9EXF - chains A and G of the 3 polymer chains in the assembly; structure by X-ray diffraction, 1.95 A resolution.

== Chain A ==
Protein: Clathrin heavy chain
From: Saccharomyces cerevisiae S288C
Reference sequence: P22137 (CLH_YEAST); residue numbers follow UniProt; this construct covers 1-369
Chain sequence (373 residues; row label = number of the first residue in the row; numbers below 1 keep their minus sign (Gly-3 is residue -3)):
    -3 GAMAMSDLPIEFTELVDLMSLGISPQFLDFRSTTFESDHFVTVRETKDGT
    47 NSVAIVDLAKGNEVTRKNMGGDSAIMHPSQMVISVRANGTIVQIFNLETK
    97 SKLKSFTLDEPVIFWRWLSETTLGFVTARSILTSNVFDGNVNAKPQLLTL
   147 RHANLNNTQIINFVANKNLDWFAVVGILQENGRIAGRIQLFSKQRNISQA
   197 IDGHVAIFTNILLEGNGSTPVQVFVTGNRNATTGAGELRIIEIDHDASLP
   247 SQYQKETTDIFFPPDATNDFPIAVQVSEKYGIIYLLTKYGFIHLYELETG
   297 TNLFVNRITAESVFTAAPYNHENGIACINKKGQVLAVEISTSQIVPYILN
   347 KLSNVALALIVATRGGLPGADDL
Not modelled in the structure: -3 to -2
Construct notes: expression tag (-3 to 0)
Swiss-Prot annotation at these positions:
  - region: Ser308 to Ser336 (WD40-like repeat 7)

== Chain G ==
Protein: Clathrin coat assembly protein AP180A
Reference sequence: P38856 (AP18A_YEAST); residues 1-7 here correspond to UniProt positions 631-637 (UniProt number = residue number + 630)
Chain sequence (7 residues; each row starts with the number of its first residue):
     1 NLNLIDM

== How chain A and chain G interact ==
Contacting residue pairs - 21 pairs, chain A then chain G:
  Lys63(A) with Asp6(G); Met7(G), hydrogen bond (side chain-backbone)
  Asn64(A) with Ile5(G); Asp6(G), hydrogen bond (backbone-backbone)
  Met65(A) with Leu4(G); Ile5(G), hydrophobic
  Gly66(A) with Leu4(G), hydrogen bond (backbone-backbone)
  Gly67(A) with Leu4(G)
  Ile79(A) with Ile5(G), hydrophobic
  Val81(A) with Leu4(G), hydrophobic
  Ile87(A) with Leu4(G)
  Gln89(A) with Leu2(G), hydrogen bond (side chain-backbone); Asn3(G); Leu4(G), hydrogen bond (side chain-backbone)
  Phe91(A) with Asn3(G); Ile5(G), hydrophobic; Met7(G), hydrophobic
  Leu93(A) with Met7(G), hydrophobic
  Lys96(A) with Met7(G)
  Lys98(A) with Asn1(G); Asn3(G), hydrogen bond
Interface residues without a listed pair, chain A (17 interface residues in all): Val49, Arg82, Ala83, Asn92
Interface features reported in the paper:
  - interface residues, chain A: Lys98(A)

== Overview ==
17 residues of chain A face 7 of chain G across their interface, with 6 hydrogen bonds. Polar contacts include
Lys63(A)-Met7(G), Gln89(A)-Leu2(G) and Gln89(A)-Leu4(G). The paper reports the interface residue Lys98(A).
Chain A is Clathrin heavy chain (Saccharomyces cerevisiae S288C) and chain G is Clathrin coat assembly protein
AP180A; the structure, Crystal structure of Yeast Clathrin Heavy Chain N-terminal domain bound to YAP1801
peptide (LIDM), was determined by X-ray diffraction together with 9EX5, 9EXG, 9EXT and 9EYT from the same
study.
